PDB entry 8CL9 | X-ray diffraction, 2.50 A resolution | chains A and B of the 3 polymer chains in the assembly

# Chain A
Name: Tubulin alpha-1B chain
Organism: Bos taurus
Reference sequence: P81947 (TBA1B_BOVIN); numbering as in UniProt (aligned over 1-437)
Chain sequence (437 residues; numbered 1 to 437; the number before each row is that of its first residue):
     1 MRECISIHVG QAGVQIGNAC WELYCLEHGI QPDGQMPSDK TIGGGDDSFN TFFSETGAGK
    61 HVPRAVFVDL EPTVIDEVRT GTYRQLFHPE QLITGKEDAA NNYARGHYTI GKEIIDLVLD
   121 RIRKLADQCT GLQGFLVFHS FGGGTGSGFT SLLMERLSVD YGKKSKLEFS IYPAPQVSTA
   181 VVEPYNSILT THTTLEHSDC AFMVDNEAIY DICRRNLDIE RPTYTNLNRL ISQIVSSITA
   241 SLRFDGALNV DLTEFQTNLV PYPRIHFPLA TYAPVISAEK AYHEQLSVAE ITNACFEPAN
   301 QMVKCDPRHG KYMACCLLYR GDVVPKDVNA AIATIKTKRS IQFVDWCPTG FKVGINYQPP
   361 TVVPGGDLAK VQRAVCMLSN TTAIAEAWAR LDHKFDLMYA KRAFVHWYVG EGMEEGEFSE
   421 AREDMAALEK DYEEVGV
Disordered / not traced: 41-46
Ligand contacts: GTP (guanosine-5'-triphosphate): Gly10, Gln11, Ala12, Gln15, Ile16, Asp69, Asp98, Ala99, Ala100, Asn101, Ser140, Gly142, Gly143, Gly144, Thr145, Gly146, Ile171, Pro173, Val177, Ser178, Thr179, Glu183, Asn206, Tyr224, Leu227, Asn228, Ile231

# Chain B
Name: Tubulin beta-2B chain
Organism: Bos taurus
Reference sequence: Q6B856 (TBB2B_BOVIN); the author numbering skips numbers that UniProt does not, so the offset changes along the chain: 1-42 = UniProt 1-42; 45-360 = UniProt 43-358; 369-441 = UniProt 359-431
Chain sequence (431 residues; each row starts with the number of its first residue; note: 10 numbers in that range are skipped by the numbering (no residue carries them; nothing is unmodelled there)):
     1 MREIVHIQAG QCGNQIGAKF WEVISDEHGI DPTGSYHGDS DL
    45 QLERINVYYN EATGNKYVPR AILVDLEPGT MDSVRSGPFG QIFRPDNFVF GQSGAGNNWA
   105 KGHYTEGAEL VDSVLDVVRK ESESCDCLQG FQLTHSLGGG TGSGMGTLLI SKIREEYPDR
   165 IMNTFSVMPS PKVSDTVVEP YNATLSVHQL VENTDETYCI DNEALYDICF RTLKLTTPTY
   225 GDLNHLVSAT MSGVTTCLRF PGQLNADLRK LAVNMVPFPR LHFFMPGFAP LTSRGSQQYR
   285 ALTVPELTQQ MFDSKNMMAA CDPRHGRYLT VAAIFRGRMS MKEVDEQMLN VQNKNSSYFV
   345 EWIPNNVKTA VCDIPP
   369 RGLKMSATFI GNSTAIQELF KRISEQFTAM FRRKAFLHWY TGEGMDEMEF TEAESNMNDL
   429 VSEYQQYQDA TAD
Ligand contacts: GTP (guanosine-5'-triphosphate): Gly10, Gln11, Cys12, Gln15, Ile16, Asp69, Glu71, Gly98, Ala99, Gly100, Asn101, Asn102, Ser140, Gly142, Gly143, Gly144, Thr145, Gly146, Ser147, Val171, Pro173, Val177, Ser178, Glu183, Asn206, Leu209, Tyr224, Leu227, Asn228
UniProt features mapped onto this chain:
  - motif: Met1 to Ile4 (MREI motif)
  - binding site (GTP): Gln11, Glu71, Ser140, Gly144, Thr145, Gly146, Asn206, Asn228
  - binding site (Mg(2+)): Glu71
  - modified residue: Ser40 (Phosphoserine), Thr57 (Phosphothreonine), Lys60 (N6-acetyllysine), Ser174 (Phosphoserine), Thr287 (Phosphothreonine), Thr292 (Phosphothreonine), Arg320 (Omega-N-methylarginine)
  - cross-link (Glycyl lysine isopeptide (Lys-Gly)): Lys60 (interchain with G-Cter in ubiquitin), Lys326 (interchain with G-Cter in ubiquitin)

# Interface between chain A and chain B
Residue-residue contacts (56):
  Gln11(A) - Gln247(B)  hydrogen bond
  Lys96(A) - Met1(B)
  Lys96(A) - Cys131(B)  hydrogen bond (backbone-side chain)
  Glu97(A) - Met1(B)
  Glu97(A) - Arg164(B)  salt bridge
  Asp98(A) - Lys254(B)  salt bridge
  Ala100(A) - Arg253(B)
  Ala100(A) - Lys254(B)
  Ala100(A) - Val257(B)
  Asn101(A) - Lys254(B)
  Arg105(A) - Asp163(B)  salt bridge
  Arg105(A) - Arg253(B)
  Pro175(A) - Asn349(B)
  Ser178(A) - Lys352(B)
  Thr179(A) - Gln247(B)
  Thr179(A) - Leu248(B)
  Thr179(A) - Asn258(B)  hydrogen bond (backbone-side chain)
  Ala180(A) - Asn258(B)
  Ala180(A) - Lys352(B)
  Val181(A) - Asn258(B)  hydrogen bond (backbone-side chain)
  Val181(A) - Ile347(B)  hydrophobic
  Val181(A) - Pro348(B)
  Val181(A) - Asn349(B)
  Val182(A) - Val257(B)  hydrophobic
  Arg221(A) - Met325(B)
  Arg221(A) - Asp329(B)  salt bridge
  Tyr224(A) - Gln247(B)
  Lys394(A) - Pro348(B)
  Lys394(A) - Asn349(B)  hydrogen bond
  Leu397(A) - Glu345(B)
  Leu397(A) - Trp346(B)
  Leu397(A) - Ala440(B)  hydrophobic
  Met398(A) - Trp346(B)  hydrogen bond (backbone-backbone)
  Met398(A) - Pro348(B)
  Lys401(A) - Phe262(B)
  Lys401(A) - Trp346(B)
  Lys401(A) - Ala438(B)
  Lys401(A) - Thr439(B)  hydrogen bond (side chain-backbone)
  Lys401(A) - Ala440(B)
  Lys401(A) - Asp441(B)  salt bridge
  Arg402(A) - Phe262(B)
  Ala403(A) - Pro261(B)
  Ala403(A) - Phe262(B)  hydrophobic
  Phe404(A) - Val257(B)
  Phe404(A) - Asn258(B)
  Phe404(A) - Val260(B)
  Phe404(A) - Pro261(B)  hydrogen bond (backbone-backbone)
  Phe404(A) - Thr314(B)
  Phe404(A) - Ile347(B)  hydrophobic
  His406(A) - Val260(B)
  His406(A) - Pro261(B)
  His406(A) - Phe262(B)
  His406(A) - Pro263(B)
  Trp407(A) - Ala256(B)  hydrogen bond (side chain-backbone)
  Trp407(A) - Val257(B)
  Trp407(A) - Val260(B)  hydrogen bond (side chain-backbone)
Other interface residues (no listed pair), chain A (26 interface residues in all): Tyr210, Glu411
Other interface residues (no listed pair), chain B (35 interface residues in all): Asp130, Leu132, Asp199, Asp251, Lys326, Asn350, Tyr435

# Overview
The interface between chain A and chain B involves 26 residues on one side and 35 on the other; the contacts
include 10 hydrogen bonds and 5 salt bridges. Among the polar pairs are Glu97(A)-Arg164(B), Asp98(A)-Lys254(B)
and Arg105(A)-Asp163(B). Chain A binds GTP.
Here chain A is Tubulin alpha-1B chain and chain B is Tubulin beta-2B chain, both from Bos taurus. Entry 8CL9
(Tubulin-DARPin D1 complex) was determined by X-ray diffraction, deposited together with 8CLB, 8CLC, 8CLD,
8CLE, 8CLF, 8CLG and 8CLH.
